PDB entry 8DIS | electron microscopy, 2.62 A resolution | chains D and e of the 12 polymer chains in the assembly

# Chain D
Name: Hemagglutinin HA1 chain
From: Influenza A virus
Sequence (364 residues; row label = number of the first residue in the row; numbers below 1 keep their minus sign (Met-22 is residue -22)):
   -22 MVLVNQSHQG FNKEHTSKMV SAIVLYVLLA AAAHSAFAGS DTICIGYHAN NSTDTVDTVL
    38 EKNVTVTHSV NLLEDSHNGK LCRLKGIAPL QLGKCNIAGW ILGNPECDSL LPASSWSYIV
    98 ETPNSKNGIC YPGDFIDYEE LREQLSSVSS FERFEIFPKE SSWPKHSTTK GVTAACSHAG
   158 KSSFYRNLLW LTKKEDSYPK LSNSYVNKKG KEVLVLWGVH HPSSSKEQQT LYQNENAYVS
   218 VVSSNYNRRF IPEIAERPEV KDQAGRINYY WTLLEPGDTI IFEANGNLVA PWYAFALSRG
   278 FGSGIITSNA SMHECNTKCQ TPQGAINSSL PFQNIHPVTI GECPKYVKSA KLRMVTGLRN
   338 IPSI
Disordered / not traced: -22 to 16
Disulfide bonds: Cys72-Cys84, Cys107-Cys153, Cys296-Cys320
Covalently attached groups: N-acetylglucosamine (NAG) linked to Asn28, Asn40, Asn104, Asn304

# Chain e
Name: Hemagglutinin HA2 chain
From: Influenza A virus
Sequence (209 residues; each row starts with the number of its first residue):
   345 GLFGAIAGFI EGGWTGMIDG WYGYHHQNEQ GSGYAADQKS TQNAINGITN KVNSVIEKMN
   405 TQFTAVGKEF NNLEKRMENL NKKVDDGFLD IWTYNAELLV LLENERTLDF HDSNVKNLYE
   465 KVKIQLKNNA KEIGNGCFEF YHKCDNECME SVRNGTYDYP KYSKEFLVPR GSPGSGYIPE
   525 APRDGQAYVR KDGEWVLLST FLGHHHHHH
Disordered / not traced: 508-553
Disulfide bonds: Cys488-Cys492
Covalently attached groups: N-acetylglucosamine (NAG) linked to Asn498

# Chain D / chain e interface
Residue-residue contacts - 9 pairs, chain D then chain e:
  Glu116(D) - Arg420(e)
  Glu117(D) - Leu417(e)
  Glu117(D) - Glu418(e)
  Glu117(D) - Lys419(e)
  Glu117(D) - Arg420(e)  salt bridge
  Glu120(D) - Lys419(e)
  Glu120(D) - Arg420(e)
  Glu120(D) - Asn423(e)  hydrogen bond
  Gln121(D) - Lys419(e)
Interface residues without a listed pair, chain D (6 interface residues in all): Asp114, Trp248
Interface residues without a listed pair, chain e (6 interface residues in all): Asn416

# Overview
The chain D/chain e interface involves 6 residues from each chain, with 1 hydrogen bond and 1 salt bridge.
Polar contacts include Glu117(D)-Arg420(e) and Glu120(D)-Asn423(e). Covalently linked N-acetylglucosamine: at
Asn28(D), Asn40(D), Asn104(D) and Asn304(D). N-acetylglucosamine is covalently linked to Asn498(e).
Here chain D is Hemagglutinin HA1 chain and chain e is Hemagglutinin HA2 chain, both from Influenza A virus.
Entry 8DIS (CryoEM structure of Influenza A virus A/Melbourne/1/1946 (H1N1) hemagglutinin bound to CR6261 Fab)
was determined by electron microscopy.
